4TLN - chain A; structure by X-ray diffraction, 2.30 A resolution.

Chain A:
Name: Thermolysin
Source organism: Bacillus thermoproteolyticus
Notes: EC 3.4.24.27
Reference sequence: P00800 (THER_BACTH); numbering as in UniProt (aligned over 1-316)
Chain sequence (316 residues; each row starts with the number of its first residue):
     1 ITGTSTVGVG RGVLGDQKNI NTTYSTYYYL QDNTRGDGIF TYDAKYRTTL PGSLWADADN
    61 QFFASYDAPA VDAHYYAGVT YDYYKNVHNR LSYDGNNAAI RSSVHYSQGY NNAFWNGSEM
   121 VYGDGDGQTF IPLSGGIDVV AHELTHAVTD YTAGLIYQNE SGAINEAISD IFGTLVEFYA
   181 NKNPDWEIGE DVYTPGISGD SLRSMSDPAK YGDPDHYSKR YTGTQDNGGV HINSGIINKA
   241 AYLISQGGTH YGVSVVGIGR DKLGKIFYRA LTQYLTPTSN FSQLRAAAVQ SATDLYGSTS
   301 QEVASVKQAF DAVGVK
Bound ions: Ca2+ site 1: Asp57, Asp59, Gln61; Ca2+ site 2: Asp138, Glu177, Asp185, Glu187, Glu190; Zn2+: His142, His146, Glu166 (together with L-leucyl-hydroxylamine); Ca2+ site 3: Glu177, Asn183, Asp185, Glu190; Ca2+ site 4: Tyr193, Thr194, Ile197, Asp200
Residues lining bound ligands: L-leucyl-hydroxylamine (LNO): Asn112, Ala113, Phe114, Leu133, Val139, His142, Glu143, His146, Tyr157, Glu166, Leu202, Arg203, His231

Overview:
Ligands of chain A: L-leucyl-hydroxylamine. Asp57, Asp59 and Gln61 form the Ca2+ site 1. Asp138, Glu177,
Asp185, Glu187 and Glu190 form the Ca2+ site 2.
Chain A is Thermolysin (Bacillus thermoproteolyticus); the structure, Binding of hydroxamic acid inhibitors to
crystalline thermolysin suggests a pentacoordinate zinc intermediate in catalysis, was determined by X-ray
diffraction, deposited together with 5TLN.
